Entry 1G8H (X-ray diffraction, 2.80 A resolution); this record covers chains A and B.

# Chain A (and B)
Molecule: Sulfate adenylyltransferase
Organism: Saccharomyces cerevisiae
Notes: EC 2.7.7.4; chain B of this document is another copy of the same molecule, construct and numbering; everything in this record applies to it too
UniProt: P08536 (MET3_YEAST); residues 1-511 here = UniProt positions 1-511
Amino-acid sequence (511 residues; numbered 1 to 511; the number before each row is that of its first residue):
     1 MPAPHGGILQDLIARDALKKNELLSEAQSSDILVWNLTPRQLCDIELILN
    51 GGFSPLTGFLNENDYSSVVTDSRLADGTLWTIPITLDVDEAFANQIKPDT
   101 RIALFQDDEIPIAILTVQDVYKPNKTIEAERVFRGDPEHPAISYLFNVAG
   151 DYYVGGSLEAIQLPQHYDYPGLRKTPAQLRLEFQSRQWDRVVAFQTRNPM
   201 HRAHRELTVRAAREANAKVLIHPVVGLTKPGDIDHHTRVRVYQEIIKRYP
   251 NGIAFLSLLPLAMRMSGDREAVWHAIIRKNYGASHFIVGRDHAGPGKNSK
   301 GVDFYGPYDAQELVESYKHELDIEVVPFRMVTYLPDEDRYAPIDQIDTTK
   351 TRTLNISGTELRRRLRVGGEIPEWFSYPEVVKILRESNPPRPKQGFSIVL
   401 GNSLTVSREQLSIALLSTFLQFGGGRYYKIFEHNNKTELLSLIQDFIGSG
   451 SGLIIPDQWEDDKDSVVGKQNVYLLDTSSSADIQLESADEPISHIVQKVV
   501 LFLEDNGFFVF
Disordered / not traced: 1
Sequence notes: conflict R131 (Lys in P08536), D457 (Asn in P08536)
Bound ions: Cd2+ site 1: L18, E22 (together with acetic acid) (shared with H319(B) of chain B); Cd2+ site 2: P39, C43; Mg2+: E46, P164, H166; Cd2+ site 3: D71 (together with acetic acid) (shared with D71(B) of chain B); Na+ site 1 near E130 (its only coordinating residue here); Ca2+ site 1 near D151 (its only coordinating residue here); Cd2+ site 4: D168, H235, H236 (together with acetic acid); Cd2+ site 5: E182 (together with acetic acid); Cd2+ site 6: D189, H494 (together with acetic acid); Ca2+ site 2: K297, D303; Na+ site 2 near D309 (its only coordinating residue here); Cd2+ site 7: H319 (together with acetic acid) (shared with L18(B), E22(B) of chain B); 3 more Na+ sites not listed; 1 more Ca2+ sites not listed
Residues lining bound ligands:
  - adenosine-5'-phosphosulfate (ADX): F194, Q195, T196, R197, N198, H204, L207, M263, M265, I287, V288, G289, R290, D291, H292, A293, G294, F328, R329, M330, V331
  - pyrophosphate (POP): A203, H204, N355, I356, S357, G358, F375
What the authors report for this chain:
  - binding site for pyrophosphate: H204, N355, I356
  - catalytic residues: H201, H204, R290 (proposed by the authors, not directly observed)

# Interface between chain A and chain B
Chains A and B do not touch in the deposited assembly.

# Summary
No residue of chain A is in contact with chain B. Bound to chain A: adenosine-5'-phosphosulfate and
pyrophosphate. L18(A) and E22(A) coordinate Cd2+ site 1. The Cd2+ site 2 is built by P39(A) and C43(A). The
paper reports catalytic residues H201(A), H204(A) and R290(A); a binding site for pyrophosphate at H204(A),
N355(A) and I356(A).
Chain A and chain B are both Sulfate adenylyltransferase (Saccharomyces cerevisiae); the structure, ATP
sulfurylase from S. cerevisiae: the ternary product complex with aps and ppi, was determined by X-ray
diffraction together with 1G8F and 1G8G from the same study.
